4MMS - chains C and F of the 6 polymer chains in the assembly; structure by X-ray diffraction, 2.40 A resolution.

[Chain C]
Molecule: Fusion glycoprotein F2
Source organism: Human respiratory syncytial virus A2
Reference sequence: P03420 (FUS_HRSVA); numbering as in UniProt (aligned over 26-107)
Chain sequence (82 residues; row label = number of the first residue in the row):
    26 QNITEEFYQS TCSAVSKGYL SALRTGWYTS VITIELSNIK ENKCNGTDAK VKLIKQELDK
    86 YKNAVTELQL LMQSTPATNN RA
Unresolved in the structure: 26, 104-107
Differences from the reference sequence: engineered mutation Ala-102 (Pro in P03420)
Curated features (UniProtKB/Swiss-Prot):
  - glycosylation (N-linked (GlcNAc...) asparagine): Asn-27, Asn-70
From the paper describing this entry:
  - binding site for sulfate ion: Arg-106
  - mutagenesis - K87F/V90L: decreased expression

[Chain F]
Molecule: Fusion glycoprotein F1 fused with Fibritin trimerization domain
Source organism: Human respiratory syncytial virus A2
Reference sequence: chimeric construct of P03420, P10104: residues 137-513 from P03420 (FUS_HRSVA) positions 137-513 (same numbers); residues 518-544 from P10104 positions 458-484 (UniProt number = residue number - 60)
Chain sequence (414 residues; numbered 137 to 550; the number before each row is that of its first residue):
   137 FLGFLLGVGS AIASGVAVSK VLHLEGEVNK IKSALLSTNK AVVSLSNGVS VLTFKVLDLK
   197 NYIDKQLLPI LNKQSCSISN IETVIEFQQK NNRLLEITRE FSVNAGVTTP VSTYMLTNSE
   257 LLSLINDMPI TNDQKKLMSN NVQIVRQQSY SIMSIIKEEV LAYVVQLPLY GVIDTPCWKL
   317 HTSPLCTTNT KEGSNICLTR TDRGWYCDNA GSVSFFPQAE TCKVQSNRVF CDTMNSLTLP
   377 SEVNLCNVDI FNPKYDCKIM TSKTDVSSSV ITSLGAIVSC YGKTKCTASN KNRGIIKTFS
   437 NGCDYVSNKG VDTVSVGNTL YYVNKQEGKS LYVKGEPIIN FYDPLVFPSD EFDASISQVN
   497 EKINQSLAFI RKSDELLSAI GGYIPEAPRD GQAYVRKDGE WVLLSTFLGG LVPR
Unresolved in the structure: 506-550
Cystine bridges: Cys-313/Cys-343, Cys-322/Cys-333, Cys-358/Cys-367, Cys-382/Cys-393, Cys-416/Cys-422
Differences from the reference sequence: engineered mutation Phe-190 (Ser in P03420), Leu-207 (Val in P03420), Val-379 (Ile in P03420), Val-447 (Met in P03420); linker (514-517); variant Leu-539 (Phe479 in P10104); expression tag (545-550)
Curated features (UniProtKB/Swiss-Prot):
  - region: Phe-137 to Val-157 (Fusion peptide)
  - glycosylation: Asn-500 (N-linked (GlcNAc...) asparagine)
From the paper describing this entry:
  - mutagenesis - S190F/V207L, F488W: increased stability
  - mutagenesis - V178N, V185E, S403C/T420C, I506K: unchanged stability

[Interface between chain C and chain F]
Contacting residue pairs - 15 pairs, chain C then chain F:
  Thr-50(C) with Leu-456(F)
  Trp-52(C) with Tyr-458(F)
  Ala-74(C) with Glu-218(F)
  Lys-75(C) with Glu-218(F), salt bridge
  Leu-78(C) with Glu-218(F); Glu-222(F)
  Glu-82(C) with Gln-225(F)
  Lys-85(C) with Gln-225(F)
  Glu-92(C) with Asn-254(F), hydrogen bond
  Leu-95(C) with Ser-275(F); Val-278(F), hydrophobic
  Ser-99(C) with Gln-279(F), hydrogen bond; Gln-361(F)
  Thr-100(C) with Gln-361(F), hydrogen bond (backbone-side chain); Ser-362(F), hydrogen bond (side chain-backbone)
Interface residues without a listed pair, chain C (14 interface residues in all): Gln-81, Leu-96, Ala-102
Interface residues without a listed pair, chain F (14 interface residues in all): Ile-221, Asn-276, Val-360

[In short]
Chain C and chain F each contribute 14 residues to their interface; the contacts include 4 hydrogen bonds and
1 salt bridge. Polar contacts include Lys-75(C)/Glu-218(F), Glu-92(C)/Asn-254(F) and Ser-99(C)/Gln-279(F).
From the paper: a binding site for sulfate ion at Arg-106(C); S190F/V207L and F488W of chain F increase
stability; 7 substitutions were tested in all.
Chain C is Fusion glycoprotein F2 and chain F is Fusion glycoprotein F1 fused with Fibritin trimerization
domain, both from Human respiratory syncytial virus A2; the structure, Crystal Structure of
Prefusion-stabilized RSV F Variant Cav1 at pH 5.5, was determined by X-ray diffraction together with 4MMQ,
4MMR, 4MMT, 4MMU and 4MMV from the same study.
